3ICE - chains E and F of the 7 polymer chains in the assembly; structure by X-ray diffraction, 2.80 A resolution.

Chain E (and F):
Name: Transcription termination factor rho
From: Escherichia coli K-12
Notes: EC 3.6.1.-; chain F of this document is another copy of the same molecule, construct and numbering; everything in this record applies to it too
UniProtKB: P0AG30 (RHO_ECOLI); residue numbers follow UniProt; this construct covers 1-419
Amino-acid sequence (422 residues; each row starts with the number of its first residue; numbers below 1 keep their minus sign (Mse-2 is residue -2)):
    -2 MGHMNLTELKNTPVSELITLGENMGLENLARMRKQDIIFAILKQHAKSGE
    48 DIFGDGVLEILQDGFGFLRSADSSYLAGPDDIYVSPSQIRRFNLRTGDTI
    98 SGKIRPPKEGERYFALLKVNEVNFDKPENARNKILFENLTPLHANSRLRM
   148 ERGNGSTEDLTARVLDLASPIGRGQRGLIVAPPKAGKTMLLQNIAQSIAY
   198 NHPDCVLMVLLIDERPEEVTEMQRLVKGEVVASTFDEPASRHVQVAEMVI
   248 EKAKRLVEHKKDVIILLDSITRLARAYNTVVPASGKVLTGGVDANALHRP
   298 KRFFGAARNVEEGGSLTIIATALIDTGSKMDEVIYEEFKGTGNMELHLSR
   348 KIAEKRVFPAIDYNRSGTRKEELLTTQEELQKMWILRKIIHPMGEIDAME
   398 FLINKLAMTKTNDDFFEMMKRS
Unresolved in the structure: -2 to 0, 22-29, 416-419 (chain F: -2 to 0, 11-29, 416-419)
Construct notes: expression tag (-2 to 0)
Modified residues: Mse-2, Mse29, Mse416 (selenomethionine); Mse1, Mse21, Mse147, Mse186, Mse205, Mse219, Mse245, Mse327, Mse341, Mse380, Mse390, Mse396, Mse405, Mse415 (selenomethionine; parent Met)
Ion coordination: Mg2+: Thr185, Glu211 (together with ADP)
Residues lining bound ligands:
  - ADP / beryllium trifluoride: Lys336, Gly337, Arg366, Lys367
  - ADP: Glu155, Pro180, Lys181, Ala182, Gly183, Lys184, Thr185, Mse186, Glu211, Arg212, Glu215, Arg353, Phe355
  - spermidine (SPD): Glu234, Pro235, Ala236, Ser237, Arg238, His239, Gln241
Curated features (UniProtKB/Swiss-Prot):
  - region: Gly61 to Arg66 (RNA-binding 1), Asp78 to Tyr80 (RNA-binding 1), Glu108 to Tyr110 (RNA-binding 1), Val284 to Gly288 (RNA-binding 2)
  - binding site (ATP): Gly169 to Gly174, Lys181 to Mse186, Arg212
  - site: Lys326 (RNA-binding 2)
From the paper describing this entry:
  - binding site for the 12-nt RNA strand: Val284, Thr286, Gly287, Lys326
  - specificity-determining residues: Val284
  - contacts within the chain: Gly339-Arg366 (backbone contact)
  - conformationally variable residues (side-chain flip): Arg212, Arg366
  - Mg2+ coordination: Glu211
  - catalytic residues: Glu211
  - binding site for beryllium trifluoride: Arg212
  - self-association interface (contacts with another copy of this molecule): Lys298, Glu334

How chain E and chain F interact:
Residue-residue contacts - 30 pairs, chain E then chain F:
  Mse186(E) - Lys367(F)
  Arg212(E) - Gly337(F)  hydrogen bond (side chain-backbone)
  Arg212(E) - Gly339(F)
  Arg212(E) - Arg366(F)
  Glu214(E) - Leu139(F)
  Glu214(E) - Arg173(F)  salt bridge
  Thr217(E) - Pro138(F)  hydrogen bond (side chain-backbone)
  Thr217(E) - Leu139(F)
  Glu218(E) - His140(F)  salt bridge
  Arg221(E) - Leu139(F)
  Arg221(E) - Glu308(F)  salt bridge
  Phe232(E) - Arg173(F)
  Phe232(E) - Gly302(F)
  Phe232(E) - Thr338(F)
  Asp233(E) - His295(F)
  Asp233(E) - Lys298(F)
  Asp233(E) - Arg299(F)  salt bridge
  Asp233(E) - Gly302(F)
  Glu234(E) - Arg299(F)  salt bridge
  Pro235(E) - His295(F)
  Pro235(E) - Arg299(F)
  Arg269(E) - Gly337(F)
  Arg272(E) - Glu334(F)  salt bridge
  Thr323(E) - Glu333(F)
  Thr323(E) - Lys336(F)  hydrogen bond (backbone-side chain)
  Gly324(E) - Glu333(F)
  Ser325(E) - Glu333(F)  hydrogen bond (backbone-side chain)
  Asp328(E) - Glu333(F)
  Glu351(E) - His388(F)
  Arg353(E) - Trp381(F)
Other interface residues (no listed pair), chain E (22 interface residues in all): Asp210, Glu211, Pro213, Thr276
Other interface residues (no listed pair), chain F (23 interface residues in all): Asn292, Phe300, Ala303, Arg305

Overview:
Chain E and chain F form an interface of 22 and 23 residues respectively; the contacts include 4 hydrogen
bonds and 6 salt bridges. Polar pairs include Glu214(E)-Arg173(F), Glu218(E)-His140(F) and
Arg221(E)-Glu308(F). From the paper: the catalytic residue Glu211(E); a binding site for the 12-nt RNA strand
at Val284(E), Thr286(E) and Gly287(E) among others.
Chain E and chain F are both Transcription termination factor rho (Escherichia coli K-12); the structure, Rho
transcription termination factor bound to RNA and ADP-BeF3, was determined by X-ray diffraction.
